Entry 7V4I (electron microscopy, 3.30 A resolution); this record covers chains D and E of the 10 polymer chains in the assembly.

[Chain D (and E)]
Name: Glutamine synthetase
Source organism: Camellia sinensis
Notes: EC 6.3.1.2; chain E of this document is another copy of the same molecule, construct and numbering; everything in this record applies to it too
Reference sequence: Q762D2 (Q762D2_CAMSI); residue numbers follow UniProt; this construct covers 1-356
Sequence (356 residues; numbered 1 to 356; the number before each row is that of its first residue):
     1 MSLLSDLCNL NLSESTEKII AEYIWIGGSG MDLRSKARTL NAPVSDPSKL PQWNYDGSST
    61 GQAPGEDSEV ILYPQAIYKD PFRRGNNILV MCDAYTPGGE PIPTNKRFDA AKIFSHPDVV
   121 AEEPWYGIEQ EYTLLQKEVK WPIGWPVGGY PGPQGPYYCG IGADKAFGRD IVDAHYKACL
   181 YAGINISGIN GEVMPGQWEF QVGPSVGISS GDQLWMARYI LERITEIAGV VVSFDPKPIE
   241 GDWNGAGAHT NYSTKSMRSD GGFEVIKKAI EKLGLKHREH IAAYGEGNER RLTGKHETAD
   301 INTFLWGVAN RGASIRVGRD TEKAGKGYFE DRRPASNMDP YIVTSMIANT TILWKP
Construct notes: conflict Arg-278 (Lys in Q762D2), Ile-342 (Val in Q762D2)
From the paper describing this entry:
  - mutagenesis - I143L: increased catalytic activity
  - mutagenesis - Y150F: unchanged catalytic activity
  - mutagenesis - I143L: increased stability
  - mutagenesis - I143L: increased binding to ring-ring binding affinity
  - mutagenesis - Y150F: unchanged binding to pentamer-decamer equilibrium

[Chain D / chain E interface]
Contacting residue pairs (12; chain D residue first):
  Pro-146(D) / Pro-146(E)  hydrophobic
  Pro-146(D) / Gly-149(E)
  Val-147(D) / Pro-146(E)
  Gly-148(D) / Pro-146(E)
  Gly-149(D) / Pro-146(E)
  Gly-149(D) / Tyr-150(E)
  Tyr-150(D) / Gly-149(E)
  Tyr-150(D) / Tyr-150(E)  hydrogen bond (backbone-backbone)
  Tyr-150(D) / Pro-151(E)
  Pro-151(D) / Tyr-150(E)
  Gly-152(D) / Tyr-150(E)
  Pro-153(D) / Tyr-150(E)
Interface residues without a listed pair, chain E (7 interface residues in all): Val-147, Gly-148, Gly-152

[Summary]
The interface between chain D and chain E involves 8 residues on one side and 7 on the other; the contacts
include 1 hydrogen bond. The hydrogen-bonded pair Tyr-150(D)/Tyr-150(E) is a backbone contact. From the paper:
I143L of chain D increases catalytic activity; I143L of chain D increases stability.
Both chains are Glutamine synthetase (Camellia sinensis). Entry 7V4I (Cryo-EM Structure of Camellia sinensis
glutamine synthetase CsGSIb decamer assembly) was determined by electron microscopy, deposited together with
7V4H, 7V4J, 7V4K and 7V4L.
